5CZM - chain A; structure by X-ray diffraction, 1.30 A resolution.

== Chain A ==
Name: Macrophage metalloelastase
Organism: Homo sapiens
Notes: EC 3.4.24.65
UniProt: P39900 (MMP12_HUMAN); residues 106-263 here = UniProt positions 106-263
Chain sequence (159 residues; numbered 105 to 263; the number before each row is that of its first residue):
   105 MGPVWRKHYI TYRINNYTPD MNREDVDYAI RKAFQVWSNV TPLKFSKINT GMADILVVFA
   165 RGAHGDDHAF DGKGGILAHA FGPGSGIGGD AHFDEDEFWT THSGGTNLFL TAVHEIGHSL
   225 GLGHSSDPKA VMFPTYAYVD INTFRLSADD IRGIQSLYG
Construct notes: initiating methionine (105); engineered mutation D171 (Phe in P39900), A241 (Lys in P39900)
Curated features (UniProtKB/Swiss-Prot):
  - active site: E219
  - binding site (Ca(2+)): D124, D158, D175, G176, G178, I180, G190, G192, D194, D198, E199, E201
  - binding site (Zn(2+)): H168, D170, H183, H196, H218, H222, H228
Ion coordination: Ca2+ site 1: D124, E199, E201; Ca2+ site 2: D158, G190, G192, D194; Zn2+ site 1: H168, D170, H183, H196; Ca2+ site 3: D175, G176, G178, I180, D198, E201; Zn2+ site 2: H218, H222, H228 (together with rxp470.1)
Ligand contacts: rxp470.1 (R47; N-[(2S)-3-[(S)-(4-bromophenyl)(hydroxy)phosphoryl]-2-{[3-(3'-chlorobiphenyl-4-yl)-1,2-oxazol-5-yl]methyl}propanoyl]-L-alpha-glutamyl-L-alpha-glutamine): H172, G178, G179, I180, L181, A182, H183, E201, L214, T215, H218, E219, H222, H228, P232, K233, A234, V235, F237, P238, T239, Y240, A241, V243, F248

== Overview ==
Bound to chain A: rxp470.1. D124, E199 and E201 form the Ca2+ site 1. The Ca2+ site 2 is built by D158, G190,
G192 and D194. UniProt lists active-site residue E219, 12 Ca2+-binding residues and 7 Zn2+-binding residues.
Chain A is Macrophage metalloelastase (Homo sapiens); the structure, Crystal structure of a mutated catalytic
domain of Human MMP12 in complex with RXP470, was determined by X-ray diffraction together with 5D2B, 5D3C and
5CXA from the same study.
